PDB entry 3SO0 | X-ray diffraction, 1.93 A resolution | chains A and C

== Chain A (and C) ==
Molecule: Clostrillin
From: Clostridium beijerinckii
Notes: fragment: betagamma-crystallin domain; chain C of this document is another copy of the same molecule, construct and numbering; everything in this record applies to it too
UniProtKB: A6LX94 (A6LX94_CLOB8); residues 1-96 here correspond to UniProt positions 118-213 (UniProt number = residue number + 117)
Sequence (97 residues; row label = number of the first residue in the row; numbering starts at 0):
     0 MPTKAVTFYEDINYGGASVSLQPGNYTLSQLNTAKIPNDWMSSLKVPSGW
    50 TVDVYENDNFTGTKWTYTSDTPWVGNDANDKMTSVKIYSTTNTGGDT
Unresolved in the structure: 0-2, 89-96 (chain C: 0-3, 88-96)
Sequence notes: expression tag (0); engineered mutation Ser41 (Thr158 in A6LX94)
Metal / ion sites: Ca2+ site 1: Glu9, Trp39, Ser41, Asp79; Ca2+ site 2: Asp38, Glu55, Lys80, Thr82

== How chain A and chain C interact ==
Pairs across the interface (16; chain A residue first):
  Gln21(A) - Thr62(C)
  Gln21(A) - Trp64(C)  hydrogen bond
  Gln21(A) - Asp76(C)
  Pro22(A) - Thr62(C)
  Pro22(A) - Lys63(C)  hydrogen bond (backbone-backbone)
  Gly23(A) - Gly61(C)
  Gly23(A) - Lys63(C)
  Asn24(A) - Tyr54(C)  hydrogen bond
  Asn24(A) - Phe59(C)  hydrogen bond (side chain-backbone)
  Asn24(A) - Thr60(C)
  Asn24(A) - Gly61(C)  hydrogen bond (backbone-backbone)
  Tyr25(A) - Thr62(C)  hydrogen bond
  Gln29(A) - Asn56(C)  hydrogen bond
  Gln29(A) - Thr60(C)  hydrogen bond
  Gln29(A) - Gly61(C)  hydrogen bond (side chain-backbone)
  Tyr87(A) - Lys63(C)
Also at the interface, not in a pair above, chain A (10 interface residues in all): Thr26, Phe59, Ile86

== Overview ==
10 residues of chain A and 9 residues of chain C are in contact; the contacts include 9 hydrogen bonds. Polar
contacts include Gln21(A)-Trp64(C), Asn24(A)-Tyr54(C) and Asn24(A)-Phe59(C). Glu9(A), Trp39(A), Ser41(A) and
Asp79(A) form the Ca2+ site 1.
Both chains are Clostrillin (Clostridium beijerinckii). Entry 3SO0 (Crystal structure of a mutant T41S of a
betagamma-crystallin domain from Clostridium beijerinckii) was determined by X-ray diffraction, deposited
together with 3SNY, 3SNZ and 3SO1.
